PDB entry 7BG7 | electron microscopy, 2.40 A resolution | chains 2 and 3 of the 5 polymer chains in the assembly

[Chain 2]
Molecule: Genome polyprotein
From: Human rhinovirus 14
Notes: EC 3.4.22.29, 3.6.1.15, 3.4.22.28, 2.7.7.48
UniProt: P03303 (POLG_HRV14); residues 1-262 here correspond to UniProt positions 70-331 (UniProt number = residue number + 69)
Sequence (262 residues; row label = number of the first residue in the row):
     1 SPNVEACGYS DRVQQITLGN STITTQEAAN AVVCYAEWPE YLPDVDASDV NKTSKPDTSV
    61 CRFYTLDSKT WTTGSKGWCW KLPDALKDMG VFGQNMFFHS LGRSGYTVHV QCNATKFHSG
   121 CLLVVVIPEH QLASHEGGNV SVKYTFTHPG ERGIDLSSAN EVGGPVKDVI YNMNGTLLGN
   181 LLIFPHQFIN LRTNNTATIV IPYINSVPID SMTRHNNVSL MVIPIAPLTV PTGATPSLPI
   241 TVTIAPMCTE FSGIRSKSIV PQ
Disordered / not traced: 1-12
Swiss-Prot annotation at these positions:
  - site: Q262 (Cleavage)

[Chain 3]
Molecule: Genome polyprotein
From: Human rhinovirus 14
Notes: EC 3.4.22.29, 3.6.1.15, 3.4.22.28, 2.7.7.48
UniProt: P03303 (POLG_HRV14); residues 1-236 here correspond to UniProt positions 332-567 (UniProt number = residue number + 331)
Sequence (236 residues; row label = number of the first residue in the row):
     1 GLPTTTLPGS GQFLTTDDRQ SPSALPNYEP TPRIHIPGKV HNLLEIIQVD TLIPMNNTHT
    61 KDEVNSYLIP LNANRQNEQV FGTNLFIGDG VFKTTLLGEI VQYYTHWSGS LRFSLMYTGP
   121 ALSSAKLILA YTPPGARGPQ DRREAMLGTH VVWDIGLQST IVMTIPWTSG VQFRYTDPDT
   181 YTSAGFLSCW YQTSLILPPE TTGQVYLLSF ISACPDFKLR LMKDTQTISQ TVALTE
Swiss-Prot annotation at these positions:
  - region: A233 to E236 (Amphipathic alpha-helix)

[Interface between chain 2 and chain 3]
Contacting residue pairs (69; chain 2 residue first):
  Y35(2) with G38(3)
  E37(2) with H35(3), salt bridge; P37(3)
  D46(2) with R33(3); I34(3); H35(3)
  K116(2) with P120(3); A121(3), hydrogen bond (backbone-backbone); L122(3), hydrogen bond (backbone-backbone)
  F117(2) with P120(3); L122(3), hydrophobic; P199(3); T201(3)
  H118(2) with P120(3)
  S119(2) with T118(3); G119(3); P120(3)
  G120(2) with T118(3), hydrogen bond (backbone-backbone)
  N139(2) with E236(3), hydrogen bond (side chain-backbone)
  V169(2) with V64(3), hydrophobic
  I170(2) with D62(3); E63(3); V64(3); Y67(3), hydrophobic
  Y171(2) with D62(3), hydrogen bond
  L177(2) with Y67(3); T94(3)
  L178(2) with V64(3), hydrophobic
  G179(2) with T51(3); L52(3), hydrogen bond (backbone-backbone); Y67(3), hydrogen bond (backbone-side chain)
  N180(2) with T51(3); T94(3), hydrogen bond (side chain-backbone); T95(3); L96(3), hydrogen bond (side chain-backbone)
  L182(2) with V49(3); D50(3); T51(3); F210(3), hydrophobic
  I183(2) with L96(3), hydrophobic
  F188(2) with M116(3), hydrophobic; F210(3), hydrophobic
  N190(2) with M116(3); Y117(3), hydrogen bond (side chain-backbone); T118(3)
  R192(2) with Y117(3); G119(3), hydrogen bond (side chain-backbone); P120(3), hydrogen bond (side chain-backbone); A121(3); S123(3); I155(3); G156(3), hydrogen bond (side chain-backbone); S159(3), hydrogen bond
  T193(2) with S159(3), hydrogen bond
  I204(2) with P37(3), hydrophobic
  N205(2) with I34(3); I36(3)
  S206(2) with I34(3)
  V207(2) with I34(3)
  P208(2) with I34(3)
  I225(2) with V64(3); L68(3); L208(3), hydrophobic
  A226(2) with L68(3), hydrophobic; T118(3)
  P227(2) with L68(3)
  P231(2) with E200(3)
  T232(2) with E200(3), hydrogen bond (backbone-backbone); T202(3)
Interface residues without a listed pair, chain 2 (37 interface residues in all): C121, P202, Y203, P224, T229
Interface residues without a listed pair, chain 3 (40 interface residues in all): I46, L157, P198, Y206

[Summary]
The interface between chain 2 and chain 3 involves 37 residues on one side and 40 on the other; the contacts
include 16 hydrogen bonds and 1 salt bridge. Among the polar pairs are E37(2)-H35(3), N139(2)-E236(3) and
Y171(2)-D62(3).
Here chain 2 is Genome polyprotein and chain 3 is Genome polyprotein, both from Human rhinovirus 14. Entry
7BG7 (HRV14 in complex with its receptor ICAM-1) was determined by electron microscopy, deposited together
with 7BG6, 7NUL, 7NUM, 7NUN, 7NUO and 7NUQ.
